Entry 5L8G (X-ray diffraction, 2.97 A resolution); this record covers chains A and I of the 10 polymer chains in the assembly.

# Chain A (and I)
Name: Uncharacterized protein
Source organism: Rhodospirillum rubrum
Notes: chain I of this document is another copy of the same molecule, construct and numbering; everything in this record applies to it too
Reference sequence: Q2RVS1 (Q2RVS1_RHORT); residues 1-96 here = UniProt positions 1-96
Chain sequence (116 residues; each row starts with the number of its first residue):
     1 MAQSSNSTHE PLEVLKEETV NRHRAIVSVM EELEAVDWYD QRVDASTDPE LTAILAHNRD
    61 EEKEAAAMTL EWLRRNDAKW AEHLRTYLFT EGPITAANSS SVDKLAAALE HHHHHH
Not modelled in the structure: 1-6, 98-116
Sequence notes: engineered mutation Ala-65 (His in Q2RVS1); expression tag (97-116)
Curated features (UniProtKB/Swiss-Prot):
  - binding site (Ca(2+)): Glu-31, Glu-34
  - binding site (Fe cation): Glu-32, Glu-62
  - mutagenesis: Glu-31 to Glu-34 (Wild-type oligomerization. Increased ferroxidase activity), Glu-31 (E31A: Altered oligomeric state in solution (decamers, tetramers and dimers), partial liganding of metal at this site. Increased ferroxidase activity, alone and encapsulated), Glu-32 (E32A: Forms decamers in the absence of Fe(2+), no bound metal ions, 40% ferroxidase activity), Glu-34 (E34A: Altered oligomeric state in solution (decamers and dimers), no metal ligand at this site. Increased ferroxidase activity, alone and encapsulated), Trp-38 (W38A/G: Less stable oligomerization, cannot obtain crystals. Increased ferroxidase activity, alone and encapsulated), Glu-62 (E62A: Forms decamers in the absence of Fe(2+), binds 1 Ca(2+) via E-34, loss of ferroxidase activity)
Bound ions: Ca2+ site 1: Glu-31, Glu-34; Ca2+ site 2: Glu-32, Glu-62 (shared with 1 residue of chain J); Ca2+ site 3: Tyr-39, Glu-62 (shared with 1 residue of chain J)
Reported in the primary citation:
  - conformationally variable residues (side-chain flip): Glu-31, Glu-32, Tyr-39
  - Ca2+ coordination: Glu-32, Tyr-39
  - mutagenesis - E32A (40%-55%): decreased catalytic activity
  - mutagenesis - E62A: abolished catalytic activity

# Chain A / chain I interface
Contacting residue pairs (6; chain A residue first):
  Ser-7(A) / His-9(I)  hydrogen bond (side chain-backbone)
  Leu-12(A) / Pro-11(I)  hydrophobic
  Arg-24(A) / Glu-10(I)  salt bridge
  Glu-50(A) / Pro-93(I)
  Glu-50(A) / Ile-94(I)  hydrogen bond (side chain-backbone)
  Ile-54(A) / Ile-94(I)  hydrophobic
Interface residues without a listed pair, chain A (6 interface residues in all): Ala-53
Interface residues without a listed pair, chain I (7 interface residues in all): Gly-92, Thr-95

# Summary
The interface between chain A and chain I involves 6 residues on one side and 7 on the other; the contacts
include 2 hydrogen bonds and 1 salt bridge. Polar pairs include Arg-24(A)/Glu-10(I), Ser-7(A)/His-9(I) and
Glu-50(A)/Ile-94(I). From the paper: E32A of chain A reduces catalytic activity; Ca2+ coordination by
Glu-32(A) and Tyr-39(A).
Chain A and chain I are both Uncharacterized protein (Rhodospirillum rubrum); the structure, Crystal structure
of Rhodospirillum rubrum Rru_A0973 mutant H65A, was determined by X-ray diffraction together with 5L89, 5L8B
and 5DA5 from the same study.
